Entry 2Q2B (X-ray diffraction, 2.50 A resolution); this record covers chains A and B.

== Chain A (and B) ==
Protein: Cytosolic acyl coenzyme A thioester hydrolase
From: Mus musculus
Notes: EC 3.1.2.2; chain B of this document is another copy of the same molecule, construct and numbering; everything in this record applies to it too
UniProt: Q91V12 (BACH_MOUSE); residues 160-338 here correspond to UniProt positions 203-381 (UniProt number = residue number + 43)
Chain sequence (179 residues; row label = number of the first residue in the row):
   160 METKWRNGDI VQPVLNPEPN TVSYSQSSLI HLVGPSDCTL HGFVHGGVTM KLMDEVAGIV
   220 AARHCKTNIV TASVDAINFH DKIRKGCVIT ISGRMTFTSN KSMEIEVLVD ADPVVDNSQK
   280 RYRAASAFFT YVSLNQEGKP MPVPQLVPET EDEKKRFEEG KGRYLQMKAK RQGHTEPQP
Disordered / not traced: 160-176, 194-199, 276-278, 327-338 (chain B: 160-176, 195-200, 276-278, 327-338)
Swiss-Prot annotation at these positions:
  - active site: D213
  - modified residue: K241 (N6-acetyllysine)
From the paper describing this entry:
  - catalytic residues: D213
  - mutagenesis - D213A: decreased catalytic activity
  - mutagenesis - T198A: unchanged catalytic activity

== Interface between chain A and chain B ==
Contacting residue pairs (34; chain A residue first):
  G205(A) - D213(B)
  G206(A) - K210(B)
  G206(A) - D213(B)  hydrogen bond (backbone-side chain)
  M209(A) - M209(B)  hydrophobic
  M209(A) - V233(B)  hydrophobic
  M209(A) - I236(B)  hydrophobic
  M209(A) - F288(B)  hydrophobic
  K210(A) - H204(B)
  K210(A) - G206(B)
  K210(A) - V207(B)
  D213(A) - H204(B)  salt bridge
  D213(A) - G205(B)
  D213(A) - G206(B)  hydrogen bond (side chain-backbone)
  E214(A) - H204(B)
  T230(A) - G205(B)
  T230(A) - F238(B)
  A231(A) - F238(B)  hydrogen bond (backbone-backbone)
  S232(A) - I236(B)
  S232(A) - N237(B)
  V233(A) - A235(B)
  V233(A) - I236(B)  hydrogen bond (backbone-backbone)
  V233(A) - F238(B)  hydrophobic
  A235(A) - V233(B)
  I236(A) - M209(B)  hydrophobic
  I236(A) - S232(B)
  I236(A) - V233(B)  hydrogen bond (backbone-backbone)
  I236(A) - I236(B)  hydrophobic
  N237(A) - S232(B)
  F238(A) - T230(B)
  F238(A) - A231(B)  hydrogen bond (backbone-backbone)
  K241(A) - L293(B)
  F288(A) - M209(B)  hydrophobic
  L293(A) - K241(B)
  G297(A) - K241(B)  hydrogen bond (backbone-side chain)
Other interface residues (no listed pair), chain A (20 interface residues in all): H204, V207
Other interface residues (no listed pair), chain B (21 interface residues in all): F202, D234, G297

== In short ==
20 residues of chain A face 21 of chain B across their interface, with 7 hydrogen bonds and 1 salt bridge.
Polar contacts include D213(A)-H204(B), G206(A)-D213(B) and G297(A)-K241(B). UniProt lists active-site residue
D213(A) on chain A. From the paper: the catalytic residue D213(A); D213A of chain A reduces catalytic
activity.
Chain A and chain B are both Cytosolic acyl coenzyme A thioester hydrolase (Mus musculus); the structure,
Crystal structure of the C-terminal domain of mouse acyl-CoA thioesterase 7, was determined by X-ray
diffraction (same publication as 2V1O).
